PDB entry 7YWT | X-ray diffraction, 1.11 A resolution | chain AAA

[Chain AAA]
Name: Carbonic anhydrase 2
Organism: Homo sapiens
Notes: EC 4.2.1.1
UniProt: P00918 (CAH2_HUMAN); the author numbering skips numbers that UniProt does not, so the offset changes along the chain: 1-125 = UniProt 1-125; 127-261 = UniProt 126-260
Sequence (260 residues; each row starts with the number of its first residue; note: 1 number in that range is skipped by the numbering (no residue carries it; nothing is unmodelled there)):
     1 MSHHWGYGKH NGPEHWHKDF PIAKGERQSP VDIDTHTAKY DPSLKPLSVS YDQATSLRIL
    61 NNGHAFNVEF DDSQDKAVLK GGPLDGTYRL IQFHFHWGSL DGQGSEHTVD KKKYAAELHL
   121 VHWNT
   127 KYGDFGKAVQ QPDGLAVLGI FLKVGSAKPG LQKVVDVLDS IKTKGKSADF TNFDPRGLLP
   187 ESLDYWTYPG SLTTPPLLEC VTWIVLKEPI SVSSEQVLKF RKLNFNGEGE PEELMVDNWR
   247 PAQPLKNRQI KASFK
Unresolved in the structure: 1-2
Ion coordination: Zn2+: His-94, His-96, His-119 (together with 4-oxo-N-)
Small-molecule neighbours: 4-oxo-N- (I6U; (11BR)-4-oxidanylidene-N-(4-sulfamoylphenyl)-3,6,7,11B-tetrahydro-1H-pyrazino[2,1-a]isoquinoline-2-carboxamide): Glu-69, Ile-91, Gln-92, His-94, His-96, Glu-106, His-119, Val-121, Phe-131, Val-143, Ser-197, Leu-198, Thr-199, Thr-200, Trp-209
Curated features (UniProtKB/Swiss-Prot):
  - active site: His-64 (Proton donor/acceptor)
  - binding site (Zn(2+)): His-94, His-96, His-119
  - binding site (substrate): Thr-199, Thr-200
  - site: Tyr-7 (Fine-tunes the proton-transfer properties of H-64), Asn-62 (Fine-tunes the proton-transfer properties of H-64), Asn-67 (Fine-tunes the proton-transfer properties of H-64), Gln-92 (Involved in the binding of some activators, including histamine and L-histidine)
  - modified residue: Ser-2 (N-acetylserine), Ser-166 (Phosphoserine), Ser-173 (Phosphoserine)
From the paper describing this entry:
  - binding site for 4-oxo-N-: Ile-91, Gln-92, Val-121, Leu-198, Thr-199, Thr-200

[In short]
Chain AAA binds 4-oxo-N-. His-94, His-96 and His-119 form the Zn2+ site. From UniProt: active-site residue
His-64, 3 Zn2+-binding residues and substrate-binding residues Thr-199 and Thr-200. From the paper: a binding
site for 4-oxo-N- at Ile-91, Gln-92 and Val-121 among others.
Chain AAA is Carbonic anhydrase 2 (Homo sapiens); the structure, human Carbonic Anhydrase II in complex with
4-oxo-N-(4-sulfamoylphenyl)-1,3,4,6,7,11b-hexahydro-2H-pyrazino[2,1-a]isoquinoline-2-carboxamide, was
determined by X-ray diffraction (same publication as 7YZH, 7QZX and 7R1X).
